Entry 6GYL (electron microscopy, 4.80 A resolution (low resolution: residue-level contacts below are approximate; hydrogen-bond / salt-bridge calls are withheld)); this record covers chains A and E of the 22 polymer chains in the assembly.

Chain A:
Name: DNA-directed RNA polymerase II subunit RPB1
Organism: Saccharomyces cerevisiae (strain ATCC 204508 / S288c)
Notes: EC 2.7.7.6
UniProt: P04050 (RPB1_YEAST); numbering as in UniProt (aligned over 1-1733)
Chain sequence (1733 residues; numbered 1 to 1733; the number before each row is that of its first residue):
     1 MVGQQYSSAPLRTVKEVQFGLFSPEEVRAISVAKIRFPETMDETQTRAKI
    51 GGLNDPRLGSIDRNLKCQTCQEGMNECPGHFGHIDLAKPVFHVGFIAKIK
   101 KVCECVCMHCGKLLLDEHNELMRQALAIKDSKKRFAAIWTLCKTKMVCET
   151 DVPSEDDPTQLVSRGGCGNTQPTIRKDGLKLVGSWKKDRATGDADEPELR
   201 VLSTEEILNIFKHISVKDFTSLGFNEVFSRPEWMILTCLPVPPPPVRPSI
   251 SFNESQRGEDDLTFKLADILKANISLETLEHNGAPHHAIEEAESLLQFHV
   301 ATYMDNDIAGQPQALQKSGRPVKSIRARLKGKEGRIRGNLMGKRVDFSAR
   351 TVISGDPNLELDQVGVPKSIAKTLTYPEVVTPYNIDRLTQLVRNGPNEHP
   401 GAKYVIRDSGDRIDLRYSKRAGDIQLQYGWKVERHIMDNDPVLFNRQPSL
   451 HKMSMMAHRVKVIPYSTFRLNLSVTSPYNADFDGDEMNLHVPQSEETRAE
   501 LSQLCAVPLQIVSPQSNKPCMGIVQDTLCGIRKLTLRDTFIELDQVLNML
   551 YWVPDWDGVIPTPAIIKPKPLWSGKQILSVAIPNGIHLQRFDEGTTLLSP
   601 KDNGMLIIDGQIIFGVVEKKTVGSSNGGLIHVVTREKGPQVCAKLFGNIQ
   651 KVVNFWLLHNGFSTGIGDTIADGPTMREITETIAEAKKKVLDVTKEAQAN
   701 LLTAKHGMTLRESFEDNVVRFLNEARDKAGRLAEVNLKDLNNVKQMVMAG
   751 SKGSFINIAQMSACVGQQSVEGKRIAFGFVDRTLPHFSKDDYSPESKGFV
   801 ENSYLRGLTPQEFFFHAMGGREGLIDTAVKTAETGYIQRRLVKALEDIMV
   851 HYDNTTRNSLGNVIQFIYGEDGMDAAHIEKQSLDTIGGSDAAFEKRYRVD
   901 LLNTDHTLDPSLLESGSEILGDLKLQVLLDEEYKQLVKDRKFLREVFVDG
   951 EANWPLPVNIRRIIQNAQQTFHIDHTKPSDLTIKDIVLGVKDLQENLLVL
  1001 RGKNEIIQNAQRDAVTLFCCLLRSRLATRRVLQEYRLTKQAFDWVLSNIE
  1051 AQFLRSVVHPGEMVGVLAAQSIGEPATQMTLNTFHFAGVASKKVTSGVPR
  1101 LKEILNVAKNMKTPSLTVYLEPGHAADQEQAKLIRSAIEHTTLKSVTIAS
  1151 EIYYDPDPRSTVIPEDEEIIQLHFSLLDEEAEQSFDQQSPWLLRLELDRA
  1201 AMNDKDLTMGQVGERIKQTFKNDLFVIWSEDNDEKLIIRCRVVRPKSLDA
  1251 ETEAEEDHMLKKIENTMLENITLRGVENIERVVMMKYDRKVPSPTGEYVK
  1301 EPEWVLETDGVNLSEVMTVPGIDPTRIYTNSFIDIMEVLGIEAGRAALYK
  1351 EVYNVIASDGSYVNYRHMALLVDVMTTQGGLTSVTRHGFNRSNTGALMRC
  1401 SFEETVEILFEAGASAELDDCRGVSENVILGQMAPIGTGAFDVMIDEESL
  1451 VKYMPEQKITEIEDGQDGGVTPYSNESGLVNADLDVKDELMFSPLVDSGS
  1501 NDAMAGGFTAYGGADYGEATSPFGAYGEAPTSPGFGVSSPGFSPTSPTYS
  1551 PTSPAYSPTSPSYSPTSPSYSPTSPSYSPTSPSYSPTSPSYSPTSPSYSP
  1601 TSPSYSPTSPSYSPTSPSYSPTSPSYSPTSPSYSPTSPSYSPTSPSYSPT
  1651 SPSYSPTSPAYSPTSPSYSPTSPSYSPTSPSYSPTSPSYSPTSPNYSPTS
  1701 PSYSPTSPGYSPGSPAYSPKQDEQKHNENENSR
Not modelled in the structure: 1-2, 155-163, 188-196, 1080-1092, 1176-1186, 1244-1253, 1453-1733
Metal / ion sites: Zn2+ site 1: C67, C70, C77, H80; Zn2+ site 2: C107, C110, C148, C167; Mg2+: D481, D485
Swiss-Prot annotation at these positions:
  - region: P248 to D260 (Lid loop), N306 to K323 (Rudder loop), P810 to E822 (Bridging helix)
  - binding site (Zn(2+)): C67, C70, C77, H80, C107, C110, C148, C167
  - binding site (Mg(2+)): D481, D483, D485
  - modified residue: T1471 (Phosphothreonine)
  - cross-link (Glycyl lysine isopeptide (Lys-Gly)): K695 (interchain with G-Cter in ubiquitin), K1246 (interchain with G-Cter in ubiquitin), K1350 (interchain with G-Cter in ubiquitin)

Chain E:
Name: DNA-directed RNA polymerases I, II, and III subunit RPABC1
Organism: Saccharomyces cerevisiae (strain ATCC 204508 / S288c)
UniProt: P20434 (RPAB1_YEAST); residues 1-215 here = UniProt positions 1-215
Chain sequence (215 residues; row label = number of the first residue in the row):
     1 MDQENERNISRLWRAFRTVKEMVKDRGYFITQEEVELPLEDFKAKYCDSM
    51 GRPQRKMMSFQANPTEESISKFPDMGSLWVEFCDEPSVGVKTMKTFVIHI
   101 QEKNFQTGIFVYQNNITPSAMKLVPSIPPATIETFNEAALVVNITHHELV
   151 PKHIRLSSDEKRELLKRYRLKESQLPRIQRADPVALYLGLKRGEVVKIIR
   201 KSETSGRYASYRICM
Not modelled in the structure: 1-2

Chain A / chain E interface:
Pairs across the interface (59; chain A residue first):
  R857(A) with Y168(E); L170(E)
  G861(A) with Q174(E)
  V863(A) with L170(E); Q174(E); P176(E)
  F866(A) with Y168(E); Y208(E); S210(E); Y211(E)
  G869(A) with T204(E)
  E870(A) with S202(E); T204(E); S205(E); Y208(E)
  D871(A) with T204(E)
  F942(A) with G206(E); R207(E)
  V946(A) with S202(E); G206(E)
  F947(A) with E203(E)
  W954(A) with E203(E)
  N1004(A) with R167(E)
  I1006(A) with Y168(E); Y211(E)
  D1013(A) with S205(E); R207(E)
  M1317(A) with V142(E)
  T1318(A) with R11(E)
  P1324(A) with R14(E); V142(E)
  T1325(A) with H146(E); H147(E); E148(E)
  R1326(A) with E148(E)
  I1327(A) with H147(E)
  E1337(A) with P183(E)
  V1338(A) with P183(E)
  L1339(A) with H147(E); V150(E)
  G1340(A) with D182(E)
  I1341(A) with D182(E)
  E1342(A) with L149(E); P151(E); H153(E); I198(E); R200(E); R212(E)
  A1343(A) with L149(E)
  Y1349(A) with E203(E)
  Y1365(A) with S202(E); E203(E); T204(E)
  R1366(A) with T204(E)
  T1376(A) with R212(E)
  T1377(A) with P176(E); R177(E)
  Q1378(A) with R177(E)
  G1379(A) with R177(E)
Also at the interface, not in a pair above, chain A (43 interface residues in all): L860, N862, Q865, I867, E945, A1014, T1016, L1017, A1346
Also at the interface, not in a pair above, chain E (38 interface residues in all): A138, V141, I144, S173, I178, V184, K201, A209

Overview:
43 residues of chain A and 38 residues of chain E are in contact. C67(A), C70(A), C77(A) and H80(A) coordinate
Zn2+ site 1. From UniProt: 8 Zn2+-binding residues and 3 Mg2+-binding residues on chain A.
Here chain A is DNA-directed RNA polymerase II subunit RPB1 and chain E is DNA-directed RNA polymerases I, II,
and III subunit RPABC1, both from Saccharomyces cerevisiae (strain ATCC 204508 / S288c). Entry 6GYL (Structure
of a yeast closed complex with distorted DNA (core CCdist)) was determined by electron microscopy together
with 6GYK and 6GYM from the same study.
